PDB entry 6U5B | electron microscopy, 3.50 A resolution | chains M and a of the 60 polymer chains in the assembly

== Chain M ==
Protein: Sheath PA0622
Source organism: Pseudomonas aeruginosa (strain ATCC 15692 / DSM 22644 / CIP 104116 / JCM 14847 / LMG 12228 / 1C / PRS 101 / PAO1)
UniProt: G3XD39 (G3XD39_PSEAE); residues 1-386 here = UniProt positions 1-386
Chain sequence (386 residues; numbered 1 to 386; the number before each row is that of its first residue):
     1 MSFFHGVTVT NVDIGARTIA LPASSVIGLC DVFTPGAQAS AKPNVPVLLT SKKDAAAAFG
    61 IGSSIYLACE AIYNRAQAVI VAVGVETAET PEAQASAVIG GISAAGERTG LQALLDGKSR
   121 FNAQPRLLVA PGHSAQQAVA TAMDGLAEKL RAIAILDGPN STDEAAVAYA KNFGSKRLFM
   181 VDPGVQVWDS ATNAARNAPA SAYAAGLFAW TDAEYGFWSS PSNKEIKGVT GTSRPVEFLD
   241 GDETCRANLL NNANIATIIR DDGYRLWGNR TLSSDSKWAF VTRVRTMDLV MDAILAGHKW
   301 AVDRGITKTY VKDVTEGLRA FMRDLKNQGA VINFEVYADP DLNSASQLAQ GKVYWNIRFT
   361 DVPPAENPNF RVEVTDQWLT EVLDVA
Disordered / not traced: 1, 384-386

== Chain a ==
Protein: Sheath Initiator PA0617
Source organism: Pseudomonas aeruginosa (strain ATCC 15692 / DSM 22644 / CIP 104116 / JCM 14847 / LMG 12228 / 1C / PRS 101 / PAO1)
UniProt: G3XD42 (G3XD42_PSEAE); numbering as in UniProt (aligned over 1-108)
Chain sequence (108 residues; row label = number of the first residue in the row):
     1 MIGMDRRSGL PLSGLAHLKQ SVEDILTTPL GSRRMRPEYG SKLRRMVDMP VSEGWKSAVQ
    61 AEVARSLGRW EPRIGLSAVR VVAVVDGRVD LLLSGVFEGE NINMEVSA
Disordered / not traced: 100-108

== Chain M / chain a interface ==
Residue-residue contacts (77; chain M residue first):
  W218(M) - P50(a)  hydrophobic
  S219(M) - P50(a)
  S220(M) - D48(a)  hydrogen bond
  S220(M) - P50(a)
  S222(M) - D48(a)  hydrogen bond
  N223(M) - R44(a)  hydrogen bond (side chain-backbone)
  N223(M) - R45(a)  hydrogen bond (side chain-backbone)
  N223(M) - V47(a)  hydrogen bond (side chain-backbone)
  K224(M) - D48(a)
  K224(M) - M49(a)
  F238(M) - R44(a)
  D240(M) - T27(a)
  D240(M) - R44(a)  salt bridge
  R260(M) - P29(a)
  R260(M) - R44(a)
  R260(M) - R45(a)
  Y264(M) - R45(a)
  R265(M) - R45(a)
  W267(M) - R44(a)
  W267(M) - V47(a)  hydrophobic
  N269(M) - D48(a)  hydrogen bond
  R270(M) - D86(a)  hydrogen bond (side chain-backbone)
  S276(M) - D86(a)
  F280(M) - D86(a)
  F280(M) - G87(a)
  V362(M) - P50(a)  hydrophobic
  P363(M) - P50(a)
  P363(M) - V51(a)  hydrogen bond (backbone-backbone)
  P363(M) - V84(a)  hydrophobic
  P364(M) - D48(a)
  P364(M) - M49(a)
  P364(M) - P50(a)  hydrophobic
  P364(M) - G87(a)
  A365(M) - V47(a)
  A365(M) - D48(a)  hydrogen bond (backbone-backbone)
  A365(M) - M49(a)  hydrogen bond (backbone-backbone)
  A365(M) - V51(a)  hydrophobic
  A365(M) - W55(a)  hydrophobic
  A365(M) - G87(a)
  A365(M) - V89(a)  hydrophobic
  E366(M) - V47(a)
  E366(M) - D48(a)
  E366(M) - D86(a)
  E366(M) - G87(a)  hydrogen bond (backbone-backbone)
  N367(M) - G87(a)  hydrogen bond (backbone-backbone)
  N367(M) - R88(a)
  N367(M) - V89(a)  hydrogen bond (backbone-backbone)
  P368(M) - V89(a)
  N369(M) - R88(a)
  N369(M) - V89(a)  hydrogen bond (backbone-backbone)
  N369(M) - D90(a)
  N369(M) - L91(a)  hydrogen bond (backbone-backbone)
  F370(M) - E23(a)
  F370(M) - L26(a)  hydrophobic
  F370(M) - L43(a)  hydrophobic
  F370(M) - L91(a)
  R371(M) - L91(a)  hydrogen bond (backbone-backbone)
  R371(M) - L92(a)
  R371(M) - L93(a)  hydrogen bond (backbone-backbone)
  V372(M) - K19(a)  hydrogen bond (backbone-side chain)
  V372(M) - E23(a)
  V372(M) - L93(a)
  E373(M) - K19(a)
  E373(M) - L92(a)
  E373(M) - L93(a)  hydrogen bond (backbone-backbone)
  E373(M) - S94(a)
  E373(M) - G95(a)  hydrogen bond (backbone-backbone)
  V374(M) - L15(a)  hydrophobic
  V374(M) - L18(a)  hydrophobic
  V374(M) - I74(a)  hydrophobic
  V374(M) - G95(a)
  T375(M) - G95(a)  hydrogen bond (backbone-backbone)
  T375(M) - V96(a)
  T375(M) - F97(a)  hydrogen bond (backbone-backbone)
  D376(M) - V96(a)
  D376(M) - F97(a)
  T380(M) - L15(a)
Other interface residues (no listed pair), chain M (35 interface residues in all): I259, G268, V382
Other interface residues (no listed pair), chain a (35 interface residues in all): V22, M46, S52, V59, V63

== Summary ==
The chain M/chain a interface involves 35 residues from each chain, with 22 hydrogen bonds and 1 salt bridge.
Polar pairs include D240(M)-R44(a), S220(M)-D48(a) and S222(M)-D48(a).
Chain M is Sheath PA0622 and chain a is Sheath Initiator PA0617, both from Pseudomonas aeruginosa (strain ATCC
15692 / DSM 22644 / CIP 104116 / JCM 14847 / LMG 12228 / 1C / PRS 101 / PAO1); the structure, CryoEM Structure
of Pyocin R2 - precontracted - baseplate, was determined by electron microscopy (same publication as 6PYT,
6U5F, 6U5J and 6U5K).
